Entry 7BUA (electron microscopy, 4.80 A resolution (low resolution: residue-level contacts below are approximate; hydrogen-bond / salt-bridge calls are withheld)); this record covers chains J and K of the 12 polymer chains in the assembly.

[Chain J]
Molecule: SIgN-3C Fab heavy chain
Source organism: Homo sapiens
Notes: antibody fragment or engineered binder
Sequence (132 residues; row label = number of the first residue in the row):
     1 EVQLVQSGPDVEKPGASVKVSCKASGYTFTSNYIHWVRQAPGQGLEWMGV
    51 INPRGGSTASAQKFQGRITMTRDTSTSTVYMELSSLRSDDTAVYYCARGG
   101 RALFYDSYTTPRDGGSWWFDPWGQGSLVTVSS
Disulfide bonds: Cys22-Cys96

[Chain K]
Molecule: SIgN-3C Fab light chain
Source organism: Homo sapiens
Notes: antibody fragment or engineered binder
Sequence (107 residues; numbered 1 to 107; the number before each row is that of its first residue):
     1 DIQLTQSPSSLSASVGDRVTFTCQASQDIRKYLNWYQQKPGKAPKLLIYD
    51 ASNLKTGVPSRFSGSGSGTDFTFTISSLQPEDVATYYCQQFDDLPITFGQ
   101 GTRLQIK
Disulfide bonds: Cys23-Cys88

[Interface between chain J and chain K]
Contacting residue pairs - 41 pairs, chain J then chain K:
  Gln39(J) with Gln38(K); Tyr87(K)
  Leu45(J) with Tyr87(K); Phe98(K)
  Trp47(J) with Leu94(K); Ile96(K)
  Tyr95(J) with Gln38(K); Lys42(K)
  Ser107(J) with Leu94(K)
  Thr109(J) with Phe91(K); Leu94(K)
  Thr110(J) with Tyr32(K)
  Asp113(J) with Tyr32(K); Asp50(K); Phe91(K)
  Gly114(J) with Tyr49(K); Asp50(K)
  Gly115(J) with Tyr49(K); Asp50(K); Lys55(K)
  Ser116(J) with Lys55(K)
  Trp117(J) with Asn34(K); Trp35(K); Tyr36(K); Ile48(K); Tyr49(K); Gln89(K); Phe91(K)
  Trp118(J) with Tyr36(K); Gln89(K); Phe91(K); Ile96(K); Phe98(K)
  Phe119(J) with Tyr36(K); Pro44(K); Lys45(K); Leu46(K)
  Asp120(J) with Leu46(K)
  Trp122(J) with Tyr36(K); Pro44(K)
  Gly123(J) with Ala43(K)
Interface residues without a listed pair, chain J (19 interface residues in all): Val37, Gly44
Interface residues without a listed pair, chain K (26 interface residues in all): Leu47, Gln90, Asp92, Asp93, Pro95, Gln100

[Overview]
19 residues of chain J face 26 of chain K across their interface.
Here chain J is SIgN-3C Fab heavy chain and chain K is SIgN-3C Fab light chain, both from Homo sapiens. Entry
7BUA (Cryo-EM structure of zika virus complexed with Fab SIgN-3C at pH 8.0) was determined by electron
microscopy together with 7BU8, 7BUB, 7BUD, 7BUE and 7BUF from the same study.
